Entry 6UIU (X-ray diffraction, 1.35 A resolution); this record covers chain A.

Chain A:
Protein: Streptavidin
From: Streptomyces avidinii
UniProtKB: P22629 (SAV_STRAV); residues 14-159 here correspond to UniProt positions 38-183 (UniProt number = residue number + 24)
Chain sequence (159 residues; numbered 1 to 159; the number before each row is that of its first residue):
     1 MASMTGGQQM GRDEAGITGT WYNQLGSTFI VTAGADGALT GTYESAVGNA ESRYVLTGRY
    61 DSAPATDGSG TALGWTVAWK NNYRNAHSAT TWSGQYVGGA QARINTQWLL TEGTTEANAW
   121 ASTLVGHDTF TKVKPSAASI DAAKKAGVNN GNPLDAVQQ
Not modelled in the structure: 1-10, 135-159
Sequence notes: initiating methionine (1); expression tag (2-13); engineered mutation Gln101 (Glu125 in P22629), Glu112 (Ser136 in P22629), Ala121 (Lys145 in P22629)
Small-molecule neighbours: QG7 (N-(2-{bis[(pyridin-2-yl)methyl]amino}ethyl)-5-[(3aS,4S,6aR)-2-oxohexahydro-1H-thieno[3,4-d]imidazol-4-yl]pentanamide): Asn23, Leu25, Ser27, Tyr43, Ser45, Val47, Gly48, Asn49, Ala50, Trp79, Ala86, Ser88, Thr90, Trp92, Trp108, Leu110, Glu112, Trp120, Ala121, Ser122, Thr123, Leu124, Asp128
Curated features (UniProtKB/Swiss-Prot):
  - motif: Arg59 to Asp61 (Cell attachment site)
  - binding site (biotin): Tyr43, Tyr54, Trp92, Trp108, Trp120
What the authors report for this chain:
  - binding site for QG7: Asn49, Trp120

In short:
Ligands of chain A: compound QG7. Curated annotation (UniProt) lists 5 biotin-binding residues. From the
paper: a binding site for QG7 at Asn49 and Trp120.
Chain A is Streptavidin (Streptomyces avidinii); the structure, Artificial Iron Proteins: Modelling the Active
Sites in Non-Heme Dioxygenases, was determined by X-ray diffraction, deposited together with 6UI0, 6UIY, 6UIZ
and 6US6.
